PDB entry 8TMP | electron microscopy, 3.20 A resolution | chains A and B of the 7 polymer chains in the assembly

# Chain A (and B)
Molecule: Cobalt/magnesium transport protein CorA
From: Thermotoga maritima
Notes: chain B of this document is another copy of the same molecule, construct and numbering; everything in this record applies to it too
UniProtKB: Q9WZ31 (CORA_THEMA); residue numbers follow UniProt; this construct covers 1-351
Sequence (373 residues; numbered -21 to 351; the number before each row is that of its first residue; numbers below 1 keep their minus sign (Met-21 is residue -21)):
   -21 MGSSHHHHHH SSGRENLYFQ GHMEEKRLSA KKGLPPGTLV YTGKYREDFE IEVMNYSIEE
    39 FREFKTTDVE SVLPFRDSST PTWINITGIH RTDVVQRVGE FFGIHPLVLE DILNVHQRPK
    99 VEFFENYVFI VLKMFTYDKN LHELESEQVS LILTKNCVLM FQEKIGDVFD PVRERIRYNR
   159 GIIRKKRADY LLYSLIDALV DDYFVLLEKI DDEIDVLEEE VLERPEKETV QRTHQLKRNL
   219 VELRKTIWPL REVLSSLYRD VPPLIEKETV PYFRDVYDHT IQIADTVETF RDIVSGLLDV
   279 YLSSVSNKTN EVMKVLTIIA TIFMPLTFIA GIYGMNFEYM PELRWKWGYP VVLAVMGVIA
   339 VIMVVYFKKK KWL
Disordered / not traced: -21 to 15, 351 (chain B: -21 to 0)
Construct notes: initiating methionine (-21); expression tag (-20 to 0)
Curated features (UniProtKB/Swiss-Prot):
  - motif: Gly312 to Asn314 (Probable selectivity filter)
  - site: Asn288 (Essential for ion permeation), Leu294 (Important for closing the ion permeation pathway in the closed state), Thr295 (Threonine that confers selectivity for Co(2+) transport)
  - mutagenesis: Asp89 (D89F/K: Decreases ion transport), Asp253 (D253K: Increases protein stability. Decreases ion transport), Leu280 (L280A: Decreases ion transport), Asn288 (N288L: Abolishes Co(2+) uptake), Met291 (M291A: No effect on ion transport), Leu294 (L294A/V: Increases ion transport by suppression of an obstruction in the transmembrane ion permeation pathway), Thr295 (T295L: Strongly reduces Co(2+) uptake. Abolishes Co(2+) uptake; when associated with L-299; T295M: Strongly reduces Co(2+) uptake ...), Thr299 (T299L: Reduces Co(2+) uptake. Abolishes Co(2+) uptake; when associated with L-295; T299M: No effect on Co(2+) uptake; T299S: Abolishes Co(2+) uptake), Pro303 (P303A/G/I: Increases ion transport by suppression of a kink in the transmembrane ion permeation pathway), Thr305 (T305L: Abolishes Co(2+) uptake), Ile310 (I310A: Increases ion transport), Tyr311 (Y311A: Abolishes pentamerization. Abolishes ion transport; Y311F: No effect on pentamerization. No effect on ion transport), 7 further mutagenesis entries in UniProt

# Chain A / chain B interface
Pairs across the interface (54; chain A residue first):
  Asp179(A) - Lys10(B)
  Phe182(A) - Lys10(B)
  Tyr236(A) - Arg5(B)
  Arg252(A) - Arg5(B)
  Tyr255(A) - Arg5(B)
  Asp256(A) - Arg5(B)  salt bridge
  Asp256(A) - Ser7(B)
  His257(A) - Lys10(B)
  Gln260(A) - Lys9(B)
  Gln260(A) - Lys10(B)  hydrogen bond (side chain-backbone)
  Asp277(A) - His212(B)  salt bridge
  Val278(A) - Gln209(B)
  Ser281(A) - His212(B)  hydrogen bond
  Ser282(A) - Lys205(B)
  Ser284(A) - Val283(B)
  Asn285(A) - Pro203(B)
  Asn285(A) - Lys205(B)
  Asn285(A) - Tyr279(B)  hydrogen bond
  Thr287(A) - Thr287(B)
  Asn288(A) - Val283(B)
  Asn288(A) - Lys286(B)
  Asn288(A) - Thr287(B)  hydrogen bond (side chain-backbone)
  Met291(A) - Thr287(B)
  Met291(A) - Val290(B)  hydrophobic
  Met291(A) - Met291(B)  hydrophobic
  Met291(A) - Leu294(B)  hydrophobic
  Leu294(A) - Leu294(B)  hydrophobic
  Thr295(A) - Val290(B)
  Thr295(A) - Leu294(B)
  Thr299(A) - Ile297(B)
  Met302(A) - Phe301(B)
  Met302(A) - Met302(B)  hydrophobic
  Pro303(A) - Phe301(B)  hydrophobic
  Phe306(A) - Leu304(B)  hydrophobic
  Phe306(A) - Thr305(B)
  Gly309(A) - Ala308(B)
  Ile310(A) - Tyr327(B)
  Ile310(A) - Met334(B)  hydrophobic
  Met313(A) - Ala308(B)  hydrophobic
  Met313(A) - Gly312(B)
  Met313(A) - Met334(B)  hydrophobic
  Asn314(A) - Tyr311(B)
  Asn314(A) - Met313(B)
  Asn314(A) - Asn314(B)  hydrogen bond
  Asn314(A) - Glu320(B)
  Phe315(A) - Glu320(B)
  Phe315(A) - Trp325(B)
  Phe315(A) - Gly326(B)
  Phe315(A) - Tyr327(B)
  Phe315(A) - Val330(B)  hydrophobic
  Glu316(A) - Leu321(B)
  Pro319(A) - Tyr327(B)
  Trp350(A) - Val290(B)  hydrophobic
  Trp350(A) - Val293(B)  hydrophobic
Other interface residues (no listed pair), chain A (37 interface residues in all): Arg237, Lys292, Ala298, Thr305, Tyr311, Gly312
Other interface residues (no listed pair), chain B (38 interface residues in all): Met1, Ala8, Glu204, Val208, Leu280

# Overview
The interface between chain A and chain B involves 37 residues on one side and 38 on the other; the contacts
include 5 hydrogen bonds and 2 salt bridges. Polar pairs include Asp256(A)-Arg5(B), Asp277(A)-His212(B) and
Gln260(A)-Lys10(B).
Chain A and chain B are both Cobalt/magnesium transport protein CorA (Thermotoga maritima); the structure,
Cryo-EM structure of magnesium depleted CorA in complex with conformation-specific synthetic antibody C18,
State MGD-1B, was determined by electron microscopy.
